7SQQ - chains A and F of the 24 polymer chains in the assembly; structure by electron microscopy, 4.20 A resolution (low resolution: residue-level contacts below are approximate; hydrogen-bond / salt-bridge calls are withheld).

Chain A (and F):
Name: Chimallin
From: Pseudomonas phage 201phi2-1
Notes: chain F of this document is another copy of the same molecule, construct and numbering; everything in this record applies to it too
UniProt: B3FIW8 (GP105_BP201); residue numbers follow UniProt; this construct covers 1-631
Chain sequence (634 residues; numbered -2 to 631; the number before each row is that of its first residue; numbers below 1 keep their minus sign (Ser-2 is residue -2)):
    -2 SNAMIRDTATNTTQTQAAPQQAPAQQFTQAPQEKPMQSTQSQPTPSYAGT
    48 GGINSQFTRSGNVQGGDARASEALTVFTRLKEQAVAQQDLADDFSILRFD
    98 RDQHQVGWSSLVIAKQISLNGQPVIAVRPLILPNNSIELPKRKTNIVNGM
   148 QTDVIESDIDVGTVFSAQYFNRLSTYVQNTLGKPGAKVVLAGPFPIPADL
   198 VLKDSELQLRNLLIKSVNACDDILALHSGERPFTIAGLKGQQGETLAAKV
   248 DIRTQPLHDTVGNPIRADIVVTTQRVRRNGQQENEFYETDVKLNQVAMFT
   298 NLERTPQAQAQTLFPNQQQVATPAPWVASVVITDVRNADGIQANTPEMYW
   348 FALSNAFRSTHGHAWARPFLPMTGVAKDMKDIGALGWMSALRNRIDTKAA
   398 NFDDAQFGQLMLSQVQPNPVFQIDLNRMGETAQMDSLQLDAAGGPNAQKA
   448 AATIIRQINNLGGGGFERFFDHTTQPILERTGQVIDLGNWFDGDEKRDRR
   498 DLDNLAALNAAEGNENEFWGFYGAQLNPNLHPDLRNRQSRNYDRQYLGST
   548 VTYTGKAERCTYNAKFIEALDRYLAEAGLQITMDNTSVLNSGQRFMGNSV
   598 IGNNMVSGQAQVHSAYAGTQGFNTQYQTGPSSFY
Disordered / not traced: -2 to 47, 307-318, 582-589, 612-621
Construct notes: expression tag (-2 to 0)
Curated features (UniProtKB/Swiss-Prot):
  - region (Homotetramerization): Gln590 to Ser611, Gln622 to Tyr631

How chain A and chain F interact:
Contacting residue pairs - 11 pairs, chain A then chain F:
  Val144(A) - Val144(F)
  Val144(A) - Gly146(F)
  Asn145(A) - Gly146(F)
  Gly146(A) - Val144(F)
  Gly146(A) - Asn145(F)
  Met147(A) - Pro525(F)
  Met147(A) - Asn526(F)
  Met147(A) - Leu527(F)
  Pro525(A) - Met147(F)
  Asn526(A) - Met147(F)
  Leu527(A) - Met147(F)
Other interface residues (no listed pair), chain A (8 interface residues in all): Asn524
Other interface residues (no listed pair), chain F (8 interface residues in all): Asn524

Overview:
The chain A/chain F interface involves 8 residues from each chain.
Chain A and chain F are both Chimallin (Pseudomonas phage 201phi2-1); the structure, 201Phi2-1 Chimallin Cubic
(O, 24mer) assembly, was determined by electron microscopy (same publication as 7SQR, 7SQS, 7SQT, 7SQU and
7SQV).
